PDB entry 8HWB | electron microscopy, 3.90 A resolution | chains E and F of the 8 polymer chains in the assembly

# Chain E (and F)
Name: Primase D5
Source organism: Monkeypox virus
Notes: chain F of this document is another copy of the same molecule, construct and numbering; everything in this record applies to it too
UniProt: Q5IXS3 (Q5IXS3_MONPV); residue numbers follow UniProt; this construct covers 1-785
Amino-acid sequence (785 residues; row label = number of the first residue in the row):
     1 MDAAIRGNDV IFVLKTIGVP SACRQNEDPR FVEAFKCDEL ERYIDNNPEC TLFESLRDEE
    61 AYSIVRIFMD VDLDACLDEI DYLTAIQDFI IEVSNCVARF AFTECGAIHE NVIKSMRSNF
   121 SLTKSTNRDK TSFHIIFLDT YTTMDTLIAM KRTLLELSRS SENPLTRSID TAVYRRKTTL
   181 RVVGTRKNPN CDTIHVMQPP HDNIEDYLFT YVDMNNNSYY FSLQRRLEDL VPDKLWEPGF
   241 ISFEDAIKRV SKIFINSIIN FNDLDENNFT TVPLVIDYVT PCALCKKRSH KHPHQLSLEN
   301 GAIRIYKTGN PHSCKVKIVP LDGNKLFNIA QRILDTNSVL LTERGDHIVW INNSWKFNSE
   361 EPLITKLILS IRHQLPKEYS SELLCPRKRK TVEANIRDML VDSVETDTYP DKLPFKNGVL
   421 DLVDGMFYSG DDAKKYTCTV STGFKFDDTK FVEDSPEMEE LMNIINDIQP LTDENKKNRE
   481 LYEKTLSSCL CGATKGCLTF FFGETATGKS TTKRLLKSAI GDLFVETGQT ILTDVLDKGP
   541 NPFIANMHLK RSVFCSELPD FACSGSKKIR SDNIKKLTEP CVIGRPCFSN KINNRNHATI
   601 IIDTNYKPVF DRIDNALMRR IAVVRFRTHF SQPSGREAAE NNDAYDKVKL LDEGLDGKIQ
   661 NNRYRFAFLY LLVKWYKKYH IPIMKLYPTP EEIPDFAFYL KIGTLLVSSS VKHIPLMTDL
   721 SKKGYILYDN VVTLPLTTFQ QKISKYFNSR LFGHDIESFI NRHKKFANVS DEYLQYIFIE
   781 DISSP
Disordered / not traced: 701-785 (chain F: 1-322, 702-785)
Small-molecule neighbours:
  - ADP (adenosine-5'-diphosphate): Ile464, Asp467, Ile468, Glu504, Thr505, Ala506, Thr507, Gly508, Lys509, Ser510, Thr511, Arg514, Phe630, Leu651, Asp652, Leu655, Asp656
  - ATP (adenosine-5'-triphosphate), molecule 1: Asp70, Asp72, Ser132, His134, Arg175, Thr179, Leu180, Arg181, Lys187
  - ATP, molecule 2: Ala616, Arg619, Arg620

# Chain E / chain F interface
Pairs across the interface (21):
  Ile80(E) - Arg387(F)
  Ile351(E) - Val401(F)  hydrophobic
  Asn352(E) - Val401(F)  hydrogen bond (side chain-backbone)
  Thr365(E) - Asp398(F)  hydrogen bond
  Lys366(E) - Arg397(F)
  Lys366(E) - Asp398(F)
  Lys366(E) - Leu400(F)  hydrogen bond (side chain-backbone)
  Leu369(E) - Asp398(F)
  Leu369(E) - Met399(F)  hydrophobic
  Leu384(E) - Asn324(F)
  Leu384(E) - Phe327(F)  hydrophobic
  Leu384(E) - Asn395(F)
  Pro386(E) - Asn395(F)
  Arg389(E) - Asn395(F)  hydrogen bond
  Arg389(E) - Asp398(F)  salt bridge
  Thr527(E) - Asp537(F)
  Phe543(E) - Asp537(F)
  Phe543(E) - Lys538(F)
  Asn546(E) - Arg585(F)  hydrogen bond
  Glu557(E) - Arg612(F)  salt bridge
  Glu653(E) - Lys685(F)  salt bridge
Other interface residues (no listed pair), chain E (20 interface residues in all): Arg372, Cys385, Arg387, Thr505, Gln632, Gln660
Other interface residues (no listed pair), chain F (24 interface residues in all): Leu341, Thr391, Ala394, Asp402, Asp572, Glu579, Pro580, Asp614, Met618, Arg619

# Overview
20 residues of chain E and 24 residues of chain F are in contact, with 5 hydrogen bonds and 3 salt bridges.
Polar contacts include Arg389(E)-Asp398(F), Glu557(E)-Arg612(F) and Glu653(E)-Lys685(F). Bound to chain E: ATP
and ADP.
Both chains are Primase D5 (Monkeypox virus). Entry 8HWB (D5 ATP-ADP-Apo-ssDNA IS2) was determined by electron
microscopy (same publication as 8HWA, 8HWF and 8HWG).
